Entry 5GUE (X-ray diffraction, 1.80 A resolution); this record covers chains A and B.

# Chain A (and B)
Molecule: Cyclooctat-9-en-7-ol synthase
From: Streptomyces melanosporofaciens
Notes: EC 4.2.3.146; chain B of this document is another copy of the same molecule, construct and numbering; everything in this record applies to it too
Reference sequence: C9K1X5 (COTB2_STRMJ); residues 1-307 here = UniProt positions 1-307
Chain sequence (331 residues; numbered -23 to 307; the number before each row is that of its first residue; numbers below 1 keep their minus sign (Met-23 is residue -23)):
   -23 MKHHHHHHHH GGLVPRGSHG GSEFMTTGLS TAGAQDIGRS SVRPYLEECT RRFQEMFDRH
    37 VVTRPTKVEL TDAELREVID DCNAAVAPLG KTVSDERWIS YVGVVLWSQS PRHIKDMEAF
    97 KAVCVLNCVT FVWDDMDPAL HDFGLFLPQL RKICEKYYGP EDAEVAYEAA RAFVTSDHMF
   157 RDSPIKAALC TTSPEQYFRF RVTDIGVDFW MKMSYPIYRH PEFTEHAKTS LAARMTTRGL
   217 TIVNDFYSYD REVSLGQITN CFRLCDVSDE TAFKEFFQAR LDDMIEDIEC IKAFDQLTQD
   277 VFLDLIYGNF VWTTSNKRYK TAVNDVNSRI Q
Disordered / not traced: -23 to 11, 297-307
Construct notes: expression tag (-23 to 0)
Swiss-Prot annotation at these positions:
  - motif: Asp110 to Asp113 (DDXXD motif), Asn220 to Glu228 (NSE/DTE motif)
  - binding site (Mg(2+)): Asp110, Asn220, Ser224, Glu228
  - mutagenesis: Phe107 (F107A/G: Produces R-cembrene-A), Asp110 (D110E: No change in product (cyclooctat-9-en-7-ol)), Asp111 (D111E: Abolishes activity, no product), Asp113 (D113E: No change in product (cyclooctat-9-en-7-ol)), Phe149 (F149G/H/L/V: Produces cyclooctat-9-en-7-ol; F149Y: Abolishes activity, no product), Trp288 (W288G: Produces 3,7,18-dolabellatriene)
Bound ions: Mg2+: Asn220, Ser224, Glu228 (together with GGS)
Ligand contacts: GGS (phosphonooxy-[(10E)-3,7,11,15-tetramethylhexadeca-2,6,10,14-tetraenyl]sulfanyl-phosphinic acid): Val80, Asn103, Thr106, Phe107, Asp110, Phe149, Arg177, Ile181, Gly182, Val183, Phe185, Trp186, Met189, Leu216, Asn220, Ser224, Arg227, Glu228, Leu281, Asn285, Trp288, Arg294, Tyr295

# Interface between chain A and chain B
Pairs across the interface (58; chain A residue first):
  Glu144(A) - Lys204(B)
  Arg147(A) - Glu201(B)  salt bridge
  Arg147(A) - Lys204(B)
  Thr151(A) - Glu201(B)
  Met155(A) - Pro197(B)  hydrophobic
  Met155(A) - Glu201(B)
  Phe156(A) - Glu198(B)
  Phe156(A) - Glu201(B)
  Phe156(A) - His202(B)
  Pro160(A) - Ala269(B)
  Ile161(A) - His202(B)
  Ile161(A) - Ala269(B)
  Ile161(A) - Phe270(B)  hydrophobic
  Ala164(A) - Ala269(B)  hydrophobic
  Leu165(A) - Met211(B)  hydrophobic
  Thr168(A) - Cys266(B)
  Ser169(A) - Glu262(B)
  Glu171(A) - Glu171(B)
  Glu171(A) - Arg214(B)  salt bridge
  Gln172(A) - Met211(B)
  Gln172(A) - Arg214(B)
  Gln172(A) - Glu262(B)
  Gln172(A) - Asp263(B)
  Gln172(A) - Cys266(B)
  Arg175(A) - Arg210(B)  hydrogen bond (backbone-side chain)
  Arg175(A) - Met211(B)
  Arg175(A) - Arg214(B)
  Arg175(A) - Asp263(B)  salt bridge
  Val178(A) - Arg210(B)
  Thr179(A) - Thr205(B)  hydrogen bond (side chain-backbone)
  Thr179(A) - Arg210(B)  hydrogen bond
  Pro197(A) - Met155(B)  hydrophobic
  Glu198(A) - Phe156(B)
  Glu201(A) - Arg147(B)  salt bridge
  Glu201(A) - Thr151(B)
  Glu201(A) - Met155(B)
  His202(A) - Phe156(B)
  His202(A) - Ile161(B)
  Lys204(A) - Glu144(B)
  Lys204(A) - Arg147(B)
  Thr205(A) - Thr179(B)  hydrogen bond (backbone-side chain)
  Arg210(A) - Arg175(B)  hydrogen bond (side chain-backbone)
  Arg210(A) - Val178(B)
  Arg210(A) - Thr179(B)  hydrogen bond
  Met211(A) - Gln172(B)
  Met211(A) - Arg175(B)
  Arg214(A) - Gln172(B)
  Arg214(A) - Arg175(B)
  Glu262(A) - Ser169(B)
  Glu262(A) - Gln172(B)
  Asp263(A) - Gln172(B)
  Asp263(A) - Arg175(B)  salt bridge
  Cys266(A) - Thr168(B)
  Cys266(A) - Gln172(B)
  Ala269(A) - Pro160(B)
  Ala269(A) - Ile161(B)
  Ala269(A) - Ala164(B)  hydrophobic
  Phe270(A) - Ile161(B)  hydrophobic
Also at the interface, not in a pair above, chain A (36 interface residues in all): Ala148, Ser152, Phe176, Asp184, Lys188, Leu207
Also at the interface, not in a pair above, chain B (35 interface residues in all): Ala148, Ser152, Leu165, Phe176, Lys188, Leu207

# In short
The interface between chain A and chain B involves 36 residues on one side and 35 on the other, with 6
hydrogen bonds and 5 salt bridges. Polar pairs include Arg147(A)-Glu201(B), Glu171(A)-Arg214(B) and
Arg175(A)-Asp263(B). Ligands of chain A: compound GGS.
Chain A and chain B are both Cyclooctat-9-en-7-ol synthase (Streptomyces melanosporofaciens); the structure,
Crystal structure of CotB2 (GGSPP/Mg2+-Bound Form) from Streptomyces melanosporofaciens, was determined by
X-ray diffraction (same publication as 5GUC).
